PDB entry 9BY7 | electron microscopy, 3.67 A resolution | chains A and C of the 4 polymer chains in the assembly

Chain A:
Name: Ribonucleoside-diphosphate reductase subunit alpha
From: Bacillus subtilis
Notes: EC 1.17.4.1
UniProt: P50620 (RIR1_BACSU); numbering as in UniProt (aligned over 1-700)
Sequence (700 residues; each row starts with the number of its first residue):
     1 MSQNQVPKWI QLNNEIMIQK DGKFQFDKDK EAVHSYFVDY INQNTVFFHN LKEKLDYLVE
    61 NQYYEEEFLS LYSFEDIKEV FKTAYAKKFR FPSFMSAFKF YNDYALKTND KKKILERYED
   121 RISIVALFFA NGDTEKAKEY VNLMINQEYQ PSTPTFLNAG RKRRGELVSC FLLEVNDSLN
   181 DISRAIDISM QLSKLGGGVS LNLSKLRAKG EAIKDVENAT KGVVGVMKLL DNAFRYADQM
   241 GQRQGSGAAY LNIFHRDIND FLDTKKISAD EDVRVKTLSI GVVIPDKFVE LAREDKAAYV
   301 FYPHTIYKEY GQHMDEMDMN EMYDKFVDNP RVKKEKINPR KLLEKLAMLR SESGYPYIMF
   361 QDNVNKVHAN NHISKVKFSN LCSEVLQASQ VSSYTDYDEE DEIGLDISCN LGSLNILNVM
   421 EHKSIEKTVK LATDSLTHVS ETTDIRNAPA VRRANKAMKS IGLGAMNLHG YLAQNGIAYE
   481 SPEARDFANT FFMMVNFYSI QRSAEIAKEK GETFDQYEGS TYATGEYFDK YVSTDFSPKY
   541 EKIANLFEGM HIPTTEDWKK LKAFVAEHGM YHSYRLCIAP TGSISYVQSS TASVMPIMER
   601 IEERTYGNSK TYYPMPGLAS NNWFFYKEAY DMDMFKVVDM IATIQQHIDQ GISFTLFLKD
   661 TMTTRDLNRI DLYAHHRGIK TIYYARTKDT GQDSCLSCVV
Not modelled in the structure: 1-5, 689-700
Swiss-Prot annotation at these positions:
  - active site: Asn380 (Proton acceptor), Cys382 (Cysteine radical intermediate), Glu384 (Proton acceptor)
  - binding site (substrate): Thr153, Ser169, Cys170, Gly198, Asn380 to Glu384, Pro580 to Ile584
  - site: Cys170 (Important for hydrogen atom transfer), Asp177 (Allosteric effector binding), Arg207 (Allosteric effector binding), Cys409 (Important for hydrogen atom transfer), Tyr683 (Important for electron transfer), Tyr684 (Important for electron transfer), Cys695 (Interacts with thioredoxin/glutaredoxin), Cys698 (Interacts with thioredoxin/glutaredoxin)
  - mutagenesis: His255 (H255Y: In ts-A 73; temperature-sensitive lethal mutation)
Small-molecule neighbours:
  - ATP (adenosine-5'-triphosphate): Val33, His34, Phe37, Val38, Asn42, Phe89, Arg90, Phe91, Arg117
  - 2'-deoxyguanosine-5'-diphosphate (DGI): Val46, Phe47, Phe48, His49, Asn50, Leu51, Lys54, Lys78, Phe81, Lys82, Tyr85, Asp120
  - dTTP (TTP), molecule 1: Asp177, Ser178, Leu179, Asn180, Ile182, Leu206, Arg207, Ala212, Ile213, Lys214, Ala219, Thr220, Lys221, His304
  - dTTP (TTP), molecule 2: Lys194, Tyr236, Ala237, Asp238, Gln239
What the authors report for this chain:
  - catalytic residues: Cys382 (citing earlier work)

Chain C:
Name: Ribonucleoside-diphosphate reductase subunit beta
From: Bacillus subtilis
Notes: EC 1.17.4.1
UniProt: P50621 (RIR2_BACSU); residue numbers follow UniProt; this construct covers 1-329
Sequence (350 residues; numbered -20 to 329; the number before each row is that of its first residue; numbers below 1 keep their minus sign (Met-20 is residue -20)):
   -20 MGSSHHHHHH SSGLVPRGSH MMTKIYDAAN WSKHEDDFTQ MFYNQNVKQF WLPEEIALNG
    40 DLLTWKYLGK NEQDTYMKVL AGLTLLDTEQ GNTGMPIVAE HVDGHQRKAV LNFMAMMENA
   100 VHAKSYSNIF MTLAPTETIN EVFEWVKQNK YLQKKAQMIV GLYKAIQKDD EISLFKAMVA
   160 SVYLESFLFY SGFYYPLYFY GQGKLMQSGE IINLILRDEA IHGVYVGLLA QEIYNKQTEE
   220 KKAELREFAI DLLNQLYENE LEYTEDLYDQ VGLSHDVKKF IRYNANKALM NLGFDPYFEE
   280 EDINPIVLNG LNTKTKSHDF FSMKGNGYKK ATVEPLKDDD FYFEDEKEQI
Not modelled in the structure: -20 to 15, 291-308, 323-329
Sequence notes: initiating methionine (-20); expression tag (-19 to 0)
Swiss-Prot annotation at these positions:
  - active site: Tyr105
  - binding site (Fe cation): Asp66, Glu97, His101, Glu164, Glu198, His201
Metal / ion sites: Mn2+ site 1: Asp66, Glu97, His101, Glu198; Mn2+ site 2: Glu97, Glu164, Glu198, His201

Interface between chain A and chain C:
Residue-residue contacts (33; chain A residue first):
  Ile267(A) with Lys309(C)
  Ala292(A) with Phe320(C)
  Arg293(A) with Asp317(C); Phe320(C); Tyr321(C)
  Arg340(A) with Leu315(C); Lys316(C); Asp317(C), salt bridge; Phe320(C)
  Leu343(A) with Phe320(C), hydrophobic
  Glu344(A) with Pro314(C); Leu315(C), hydrogen bond (side chain-backbone)
  Ser351(A) with Ala310(C)
  Glu352(A) with Lys309(C)
  Asn608(A) with Met185(C)
  Phe635(A) with Phe322(C), hydrophobic
  Thr663(A) with Thr311(C); Glu313(C), hydrogen bond
  Thr664(A) with Thr311(C), hydrogen bond (backbone-backbone); Val312(C); Glu313(C), hydrogen bond (side chain-backbone)
  Arg665(A) with Glu313(C), salt bridge; Pro314(C); Lys316(C); Asp319(C), salt bridge
  Asn668(A) with Leu315(C)
  Arg669(A) with Asp319(C), salt bridge; Phe322(C)
  Leu672(A) with Asp319(C); Phe320(C), hydrophobic; Phe322(C)
  Tyr673(A) with Phe322(C)
  His676(A) with Phe322(C)
Interface residues without a listed pair, chain A (20 interface residues in all): Val289, Asp295

In short:
Chain A and chain C form an interface of 20 and 14 residues respectively, with 4 hydrogen bonds and 4 salt
bridges. Polar contacts include Arg340(A)-Asp317(C), Arg665(A)-Glu313(C) and Arg665(A)-Asp319(C). Chain A
binds dTTP, ATP and 2'-deoxyguanosine-5'-diphosphate. The paper reports the catalytic residue Cys382(A).
Here chain A is Ribonucleoside-diphosphate reductase subunit alpha and chain C is Ribonucleoside-diphosphate
reductase subunit beta, both from Bacillus subtilis. Entry 9BY7 (Class 8 model for product condition of
Bacillus subtilis ribonucleotide reductase complex) was determined by electron microscopy (same publication as
9BW3, 9BWX, 9BX2, 9BX3, 9BX6, 9BX8 and 39 further entries).
